Entry 5ZK9 (X-ray diffraction, 1.76 A resolution); this record covers chains A and B.

# Chain A
Molecule: Eukaryotic translation initiation factor 4E
Source organism: Homo sapiens
UniProt: P06730 (IF4E_HUMAN); numbering as in UniProt (aligned over 28-217)
Amino-acid sequence (191 residues; each row starts with the number of its first residue):
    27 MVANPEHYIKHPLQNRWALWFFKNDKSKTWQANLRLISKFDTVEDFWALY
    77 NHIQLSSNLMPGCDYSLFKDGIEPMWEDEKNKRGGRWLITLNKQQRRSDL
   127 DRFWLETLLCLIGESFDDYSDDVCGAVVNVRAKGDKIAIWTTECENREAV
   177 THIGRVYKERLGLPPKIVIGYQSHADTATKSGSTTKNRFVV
Not modelled in the structure: 27-30, 207-210
Sequence notes: initiating methionine (27)
UniProt features mapped onto this chain:
  - region (EIF4EBP1/2/3 binding): His37 to Gln40, Trp73 to Asn77, Glu132 to Gly139
  - binding site (mRNA): Trp56, Gln57, Trp102, Glu103, Arg157 to Lys162, Thr205 to Ser207
  - site: Lys159 (Microbial infection: Interaction with potato virus Y VPg)
  - modified residue: Ser209 (Phosphoserine)
  - mutagenesis: Ser53 (S53A/D: No effect on phosphorylation level nor incorporation into eIF4F complex; S53A: Does not affect ability to rescue growth of yeast lacking a functional EIF4E/CDC33 gene), Trp56 (W56A: Impairs mRNA nuclear export. Reduces affinity for ribavirin), Trp73 (W73A: Abolishes binding to EIF4EBP1. Impairs interaction with DDX3X. Does not impair mRNA nuclear export. Does not affect affinity for ribavirin), Trp102 (W102L: Decrease in mRNA cap binding; when associated with A-105), Glu103 (E103A: No effect), Asp104 (D104A: No effect), Glu105 (E105A: Decrease in mRNA cap binding; when associated with L-102), Lys119 (K119A: Higher affinity for EIF4G1), Ser209 (S209A: Abolishes resistance to cellular stress and DNA-damaging agents. Does not affect ability to rescue growth of yeast lacking a functional EIF4E/CDC33 gene; S209D: Phosphomimetic mutant ...)
Ligand contacts: 7-methyl-guanosine-5'-triphosphate (MGP): Trp56, Asp90, Pro100, Met101, Trp102, Glu103, Asn155, Arg157, Lys162, Trp166

# Chain B
Molecule: Ace-arg-ile-ile-tyr-ser-arg-MK8-gln-leu-leu-MK8-leu-lys-NH2
Amino-acid sequence (15 residues; row label = number of the first residue in the row):
     1 XRIIYSRLQLLLLKX
Modified residues: ACE (acetyl group) at position 1, NH2 (amino group) at position 15; Leu8, Leu12 (2-methyl-L-norleucine; MK8)

# How chain A and chain B interact
Residue-residue contacts (24):
  His37(A) - Tyr5(B)
  His37(A) - Leu13(B)
  Pro38(A) - Ile3(B)
  Pro38(A) - Tyr5(B)  hydrogen bond (backbone-side chain)
  Gln40(A) - Arg2(B)
  Gln40(A) - Ile3(B)  hydrogen bond (side chain-backbone)
  Val69(A) - Tyr5(B)  hydrophobic
  Val69(A) - Leu10(B)  hydrophobic
  Val69(A) - Leu13(B)  hydrophobic
  Glu70(A) - Leu13(B)
  Trp73(A) - Leu10(B)  hydrogen bond (side chain-backbone)
  Trp73(A) - Leu11(B)  hydrophobic
  Trp73(A) - Leu13(B)
  Trp73(A) - Lys14(B)
  Asn77(A) - Lys14(B)
  Glu132(A) - Arg7(B)  salt bridge
  Leu135(A) - Leu10(B)
  Leu135(A) - Leu11(B)  hydrophobic
  Gly139(A) - Ile4(B)
  Gly139(A) - Tyr5(B)  hydrogen bond (backbone-backbone)
  Glu140(A) - Ile3(B)
  Glu140(A) - Ile4(B)
  Asp147(A) - Arg2(B)  salt bridge
  Arg186(A) - Arg7(B)
Other interface residues (no listed pair), chain A (16 interface residues in all): Leu39, Ile138, Ser141
Other interface residues (no listed pair), chain B (10 interface residues in all): ACE_1
Interface features reported in the paper:
  - interface residues, chain A: Pro38(A), Trp73(A), Asn77(A)

# In short
16 residues of chain A face 10 of chain B across their interface, with 4 hydrogen bonds and 2 salt bridges.
Polar contacts include Glu132(A)-Arg7(B), Asp147(A)-Arg2(B) and Pro38(A)-Tyr5(B). Ligands of chain A:
7-methyl-guanosine-5'-triphosphate. UniProt lists 13 mRNA-binding residues and 9 mutagenesis sites on chain A.
From the paper: interface residues Pro38(A), Trp73(A) and Asn77(A).
Chain A is Eukaryotic translation initiation factor 4E (Homo sapiens) and chain B is
Ace-arg-ile-ile-tyr-ser-arg-MK8-gln-leu-leu-MK8-leu-lys-NH2; the structure, Stapled-peptides tailored against
initiation of translation, was determined by X-ray diffraction, deposited together with 5ZJY, 5ZJZ, 5ZK5, 5ZK7
and 5ZML.
